PDB entry 7MDJ | X-ray diffraction, 2.75 A resolution | chains A and B of the 3 polymer chains in the assembly

[Chain A]
Molecule: Fab heavy chain
Organism: synthetic construct
Notes: antibody fragment or engineered binder
Amino-acid sequence (229 residues; each row starts with the number of its first residue):
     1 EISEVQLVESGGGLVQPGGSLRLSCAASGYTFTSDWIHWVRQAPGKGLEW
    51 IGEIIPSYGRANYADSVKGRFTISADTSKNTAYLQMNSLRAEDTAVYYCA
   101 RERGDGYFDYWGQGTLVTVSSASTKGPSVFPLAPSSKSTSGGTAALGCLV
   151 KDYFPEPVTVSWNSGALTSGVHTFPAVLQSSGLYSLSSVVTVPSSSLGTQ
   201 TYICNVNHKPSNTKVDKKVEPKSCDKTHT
Disordered / not traced: 1-2, 136-139, 156, 222-229
Cystine bridges: C25-C99, C148-C204

[Chain B]
Molecule: Fab light chain
Organism: synthetic construct
Notes: antibody fragment or engineered binder
Amino-acid sequence (215 residues; row label = number of the first residue in the row):
     1 SDIQMTQSPSSLSASVGDRVTITCRASQSIGTDIHWYQQKPGKAPKLLIK
    51 YASESISGVPSRFSGSRSGTDFTLTISSLQPEDFATYYCQQSNRWPFTFG
   101 QGTKVEIKRTVAAPSVFIFPPSDSQLKSGTASVVCLLNNFYPREAKVQWK
   151 VDNALQSGNSQESVTEQDSKDSTYSLSSTLTLSKADYEKHKVYACEVTHQ
   201 GLSSPVTKSFNRGEC
Disordered / not traced: 1, 159, 199-215
Cystine bridges: C24-C89, C135-C195

[Chain A / chain B interface]
Pairs across the interface - 64 pairs, chain A then chain B:
  H38(A) - F97(B)
  V40(A) - F99(B)  hydrophobic
  Q42(A) - Q39(B)  hydrogen bond
  Q42(A) - Y88(B)  hydrogen bond
  K46(A) - Y88(B)
  G47(A) - Y88(B)
  L48(A) - P45(B)  hydrophobic
  L48(A) - Y88(B)  hydrophobic
  L48(A) - F99(B)
  W50(A) - W95(B)  hydrophobic
  W50(A) - P96(B)  hydrophobic
  W50(A) - F97(B)
  E53(A) - W95(B)  hydrogen bond
  N62(A) - W95(B)
  Y63(A) - W95(B)
  Y98(A) - Q39(B)
  Y98(A) - K43(B)  hydrogen bond (side chain-backbone)
  Y98(A) - A44(B)  hydrophobic
  E102(A) - F97(B)
  D105(A) - Y51(B)  hydrogen bond (backbone-side chain)
  G106(A) - H35(B)  hydrogen bond (backbone-side chain)
  G106(A) - Q90(B)
  G106(A) - S92(B)
  G106(A) - F97(B)
  Y107(A) - H35(B)
  Y107(A) - Y37(B)
  Y107(A) - L47(B)  hydrophobic
  Y107(A) - K50(B)
  Y107(A) - Y51(B)  hydrophobic
  F108(A) - Y37(B)  hydrogen bond (backbone-side chain)
  F108(A) - L47(B)
  F108(A) - Q90(B)
  F108(A) - F99(B)  hydrophobic
  W111(A) - Y37(B)  hydrophobic
  W111(A) - A44(B)  hydrophobic
  W111(A) - P45(B)  hydrogen bond (side chain-backbone)
  G112(A) - A44(B)
  F130(A) - S122(B)
  F130(A) - Q125(B)
  P131(A) - S122(B)  hydrogen bond (backbone-side chain)
  L132(A) - F119(B)
  L132(A) - V134(B)  hydrophobic
  A133(A) - F119(B)
  T143(A) - F117(B)
  A145(A) - F117(B)  hydrophobic
  A145(A) - F119(B)
  L149(A) - S132(B)
  K151(A) - S132(B)
  H172(A) - N138(B)
  H172(A) - N139(B)  hydrogen bond
  H172(A) - S175(B)  hydrogen bond
  F174(A) - L136(B)  hydrophobic
  F174(A) - S163(B)
  F174(A) - T165(B)
  F174(A) - S175(B)
  F174(A) - L176(B)
  F174(A) - S177(B)
  P175(A) - S163(B)  hydrogen bond (backbone-side chain)
  P175(A) - V164(B)
  V177(A) - S163(B)
  Q179(A) - Q161(B)
  S185(A) - Q161(B)
  V189(A) - L136(B)  hydrophobic
  T191(A) - N138(B)
Also at the interface, not in a pair above, chain A (40 interface residues in all): E49, P134, A144, L146, S187, K217
Also at the interface, not in a pair above, chain B (37 interface residues in all): G42, Q101, S124, E162, D168

[Summary]
The interface between chain A and chain B involves 40 residues on one side and 37 on the other, with 12
hydrogen bonds. Among the polar pairs are Q42(A)-Q39(B), Q42(A)-Y88(B) and E53(A)-W95(B).
Chain A is Fab heavy chain and chain B is Fab light chain, both from synthetic construct; the structure, The
structure of KcsA in complex with a synthetic Fab, was determined by X-ray diffraction.
